Entry 5XTM (X-ray diffraction, 2.10 A resolution); this record covers chains A and B.

== Chain A ==
Name: 50S ribosomal protein L7Ae
From: Pyrococcus horikoshii (strain ATCC 700860 / DSM 12428 / JCM 9974 / NBRC 100139 / OT-3)
UniProtKB: P62009 (RL7A_PYRHO); residues 2-124 here correspond to UniProt positions 1-123 (UniProt number = residue number - 1)
Amino-acid sequence (132 residues; numbered 1 to 132; the number before each row is that of its first residue):
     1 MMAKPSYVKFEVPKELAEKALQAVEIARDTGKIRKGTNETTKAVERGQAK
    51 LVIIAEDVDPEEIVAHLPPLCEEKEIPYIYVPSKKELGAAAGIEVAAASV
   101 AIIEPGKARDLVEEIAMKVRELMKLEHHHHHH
Not modelled in the structure: 1-3, 125-132
Sequence notes: expression tag (1, 125-132)
Bound ions: Mg2+ near Glu86 (its only coordinating residue here)
What the authors report for this chain:
  - binding site for the 47-nt RNA strand (chain B): Lys35, Thr37, Asn38, Glu39, Asp59, Lys84, Glu94, Ala96

== Chain B ==
Molecule: 47-nt RNA strand
Sequence (47 nucleotides; each row starts with the number of its first residue):
     1 XGUAUGGGAUGAAAGCGGUGAAGGGAAACCGAGUUAACCCCUAAGCC
Modified / non-standard residues: GTP (guanosine-5'-triphosphate) at position 1
Bound ions: Mg2+ site 1: GTP_1, G2; Mg2+ site 2 near GTP_1 (its only coordinating residue here); Mg2+ site 3 near G8 (its only coordinating residue here); Mg2+ site 4 near A13 (its only coordinating residue here); Mg2+ site 5 near A14 (its only coordinating residue here); Mg2+ site 6 near G23 (its only coordinating residue here); Mg2+ site 7 near U42 (its only coordinating residue here); Mg2+ site 8: A43, G45; Mg2+ site 9 near C47 (its only coordinating residue here)
What the authors report for this chain:
  - contacts within the chain: G11-A36, A12-A36, G18-A32 (pi stacking), A21-A22 (pi stacking), A22-G23 (pi stacking), A21-A32 (pi stacking)

== Interface between chain A and chain B ==
Residue-residue contacts (33; chain A residue first):
  Lys35(A) with G18(B), hydrogen bond to the base; G20(B), base contact; G31(B), hydrogen bond to the sugar; A32(B), salt bridge to the phosphate
  Gly36(A) with G18(B), sugar contact; U19(B), phosphate contact; G20(B), base contact
  Thr37(A) with U19(B), hydrogen bond to the phosphate; G20(B), base contact
  Asn38(A) with G20(B), hydrogen bond to the base; G31(B), hydrogen bond to the base
  Glu39(A) with G18(B), base contact; G20(B), hydrogen bond to the base; G31(B), hydrogen bond to the sugar
  Lys42(A) with C29(B), salt bridge to the phosphate; C30(B), salt bridge to the phosphate
  Arg46(A) with C29(B), salt bridge to the phosphate; C30(B), salt bridge to the phosphate
  Asp57(A) with U19(B), base contact
  Val58(A) with U19(B), base contact
  Asp59(A) with U19(B), hydrogen bond to the base
  Pro60(A) with U19(B), base contact
  Ile63(A) with U19(B), base contact
  Lys84(A) with U19(B), hydrogen bond to the base
  Ile93(A) with G18(B), base contact
  Glu94(A) with G17(B), hydrogen bond to the base; G33(B), base contact
  Val95(A) with G18(B), phosphate contact
  Ala96(A) with G18(B), hydrogen bond to the sugar; U19(B), phosphate contact
  Ala97(A) with G18(B), sugar contact; U19(B), phosphate contact
  Ala98(A) with U19(B), hydrogen bond to the phosphate
Also at the interface, not in a pair above, chain A (20 interface residues in all): Ser99
From the paper, about this interface:
  - specific contacts: Lys35(A)-G18(B), Lys35(A)-G31(B) (hydrogen bond), Lys35(A)-A32(B) (hydrogen bond), Asn38(A)-G31(B), Glu39(A)-G20(B), Asp59(A)-U19(B), Lys84(A)-U19(B), Glu94(A)-G17(B) (hydrogen bond), Ala96(A)-G18(B)
  - interface residues, chain A: Thr37(A)

== Summary ==
The interface between chain A and chain B involves 20 residues on one side and 9 on the other; the contacts
include 12 hydrogen bonds and 5 salt bridges. Among the polar pairs are Lys35(A)-G18(B), Asn38(A)-G20(B) and
Asn38(A)-G31(B). The paper describes contacts between Lys35(A) and G18(B), Asn38(A) and G31(B) and Glu39(A)
and G20(B) among others; hydrogen bonds between Lys35(A) and G31(B), Lys35(A) and A32(B) and Glu94(A) and
G17(B). From the paper: a binding site for the 47-nt RNA strand (chain B) at Lys35(A), Thr37(A) and Asn38(A)
among others; the interface residue Thr37(A).
Chain A is 50S ribosomal protein L7Ae (Pyrococcus horikoshii (strain ATCC 700860 / DSM 12428 / JCM 9974 / NBRC
100139 / OT-3)) and chain B is a 47-nt RNA strand; the structure, Crystal structure of PhoRpp38 bound to a
K-turn in P12.2 helix, was determined by X-ray diffraction (same publication as 5Y7M).
